PDB entry 9FI9 | X-ray diffraction, 1.73 A resolution | chain A

# Chain A
Protein: ATP-dependent DNA helicase PIF1
From: Homo sapiens
Notes: EC 3.6.4.12; engineered mutation(s): 426 oxidised cysteine
UniProtKB: Q9H611 (PIF1_HUMAN); residue numbers follow UniProt; this construct covers 206-620
Sequence (418 residues; row label = number of the first residue in the row):
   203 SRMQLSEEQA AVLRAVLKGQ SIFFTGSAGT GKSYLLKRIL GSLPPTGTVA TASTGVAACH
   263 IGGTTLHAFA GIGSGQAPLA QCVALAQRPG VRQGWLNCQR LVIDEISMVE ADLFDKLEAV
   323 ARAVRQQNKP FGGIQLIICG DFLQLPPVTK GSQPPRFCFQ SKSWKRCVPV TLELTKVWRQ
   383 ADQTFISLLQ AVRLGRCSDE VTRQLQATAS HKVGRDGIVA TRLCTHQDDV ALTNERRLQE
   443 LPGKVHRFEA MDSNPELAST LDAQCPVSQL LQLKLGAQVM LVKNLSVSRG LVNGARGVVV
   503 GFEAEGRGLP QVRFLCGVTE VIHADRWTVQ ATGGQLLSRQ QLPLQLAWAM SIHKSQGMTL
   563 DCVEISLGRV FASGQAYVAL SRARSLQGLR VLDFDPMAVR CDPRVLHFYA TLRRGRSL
Differences from the reference sequence: expression tag (203-205)
Modified residues: C426 (S-hydroxycysteine; CSO)
UniProt features mapped onto this chain:
  - DNA-binding region: Q577 to F596
  - binding site (ATP): G228 to S235
  - mutagenesis: K234 (K234A: Loss of ATPase activity. Lower activity for single-stranded DNA)
Ion coordination: Mg2+: S235 (together with AMP-PNP); Na+: D464, C467 (together with O0J)
Residues lining bound ligands:
  - AMP-PNP (ANP; phosphoaminophosphonic acid-adenylate ester): M205, Q206, L207, S208, Q211, S229, A230, G231, T232, G233, K234, S235, Y236, E307, Q346, W380, R381, G559, R584
  - O0J (N-[4-(2-amino-1,3-thiazol-4-yl)phenyl]acetamide): G257, V258, C261, V432, N436, D464, A465, Q466, C467, P468, M482, V484, Q547, L548, A549, A551, M552, K556
Reported in the primary citation:
  - binding site for O0J: V258, N436, P468, L548, A551, K556
  - Na+ coordination: D464, C467
  - conformationally variable residues: P468
  - mutagenesis - V258A (2-fold): decreased binding to ssDNA
  - mutagenesis - V258L: unchanged binding to ssDNA
  - mutagenesis - V258A: increased binding to SMIs
  - mutagenesis - V258L: decreased binding to SMIs

# In short
Ligands of chain A: AMP-PNP and compound O0J. D464 and C467 form the Na+ site. Curated annotation (UniProt)
lists 8 ATP-binding residues and one mutagenesis site. From the paper: a binding site for O0J at V258, N436
and P468 among others; V258A reduces binding to ssDNA.
Chain A is ATP-dependent DNA helicase PIF1 (Homo sapiens); the structure, Human PIF + Z48847594 (OCCUPANCY
0.7), was determined by X-ray diffraction, deposited together with 9FB8.
